Entry 7SMQ (electron microscopy, 2.74 A resolution); this record covers chains D and E of the 5 polymer chains in the assembly.

[Chain D]
Protein: Acetylcholine receptor subunit alpha
From: Tetronarce californica
UniProt: P02710 (ACHA_TETCF); residues 1-437 here correspond to UniProt positions 25-461 (UniProt number = residue number + 24)
Amino-acid sequence (437 residues; row label = number of the first residue in the row):
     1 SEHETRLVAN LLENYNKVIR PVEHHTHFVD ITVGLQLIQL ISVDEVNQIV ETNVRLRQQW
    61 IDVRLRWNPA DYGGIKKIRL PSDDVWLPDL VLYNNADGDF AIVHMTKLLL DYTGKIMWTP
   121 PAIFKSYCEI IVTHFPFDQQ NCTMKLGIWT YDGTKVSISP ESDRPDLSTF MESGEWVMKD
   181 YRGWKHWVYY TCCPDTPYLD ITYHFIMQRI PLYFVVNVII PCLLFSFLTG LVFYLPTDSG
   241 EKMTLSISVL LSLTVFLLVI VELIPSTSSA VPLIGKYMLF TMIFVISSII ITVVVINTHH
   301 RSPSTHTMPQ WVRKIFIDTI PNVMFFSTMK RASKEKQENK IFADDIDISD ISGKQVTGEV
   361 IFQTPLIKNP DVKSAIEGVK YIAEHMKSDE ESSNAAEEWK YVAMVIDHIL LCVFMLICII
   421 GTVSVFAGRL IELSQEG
Disordered / not traced: 332-369, 434-437
Disulfides: Cys-128/Cys-142, Cys-192/Cys-193
Glycans and other covalent adducts: glycan linked to Asn-141
Curated features (UniProtKB/Swiss-Prot):
  - glycosylation: Asn-141 (N-linked (GlcNAc...) asparagine)
From the paper describing this entry:
  - binding site for cholesterol: Arg-301, Phe-316
  - mutagenesis - F233A (3-fold), F233A/F414A (7-fold): increased signaling in response to agonist
  - mutagenesis - F284A: unchanged signaling in response to agonist

[Chain E]
Protein: Acetylcholine receptor subunit gamma
From: Tetronarce californica
UniProt: P02714 (ACHG_TETCF); residues 1-489 here correspond to UniProt positions 18-506 (UniProt number = residue number + 17)
Amino-acid sequence (489 residues; each row starts with the number of its first residue):
     1 ENEEGRLIEK LLGDYDKRII PAKTLDHIID VTLKLTLTNL ISLNEKEEAL TTNVWIEIQW
    61 NDYRLSWNTS EYEGIDLVRI PSELLWLPDV VLENNVDGQF EVAYYANVLV YNDGSMYWLP
   121 PAIYRSTCPI AVTYFPFDWQ NCSLVFRSQT YNAHEVNLQL SAEEGEAVEW IHIDPEDFTE
   181 NGEWTIRHRP AKKNYNWQLT KDDTDFQEII FFLIIQRKPL FYIINIIAPC VLISSLVVLV
   241 YFLPAQAGGQ KCTLSISVLL AQTIFLFLIA QKVPETSLNV PLIGKYLIFV MFVSMLIVMN
   301 CVIVLNVSLR TPNTHSLSEK IKHLFLGFLP KYLGMQLEPS EETPEKPQPR RRSSFGIMIK
   361 AEEYILKKPR SELMFEEQKD RHGLKRVNKM TSDIDIGTTV DLYKDLANFA PEIKSCVEAC
   421 NFIAKSTKEQ NDSGSENENW VLIGKVIDKA CFWIALLLFS IGTLAIFLTG HFNQVPEFPF
   481 PGDPRKYVP
Disordered / not traced: 330-409
Disulfides: Cys-128/Cys-142
Glycans and other covalent adducts: N-acetylglucosamine (NAG) linked to Asn-68, Asn-141
Curated features (UniProtKB/Swiss-Prot):
  - modified residue: Tyr-364 (Phosphotyrosine)
  - glycosylation: Asn-68 (N-linked (GlcNAc...) asparagine)

[Chain D / chain E interface]
Contacting residue pairs - 105 pairs, chain D then chain E:
  Asn-16(D) / Glu-9(E)  hydrogen bond
  Val-18(D) / Pro-81(E)
  Ile-19(D) / Asn-2(E)
  Ile-19(D) / Glu-4(E)
  Ile-19(D) / Gly-5(E)
  Ile-19(D) / Ile-8(E)  hydrophobic
  Arg-20(D) / Asn-2(E)  hydrogen bond (backbone-side chain)
  Arg-20(D) / Glu-4(E)  salt bridge
  Val-22(D) / Asn-2(E)
  Glu-23(D) / Glu-1(E)  hydrogen bond (backbone-backbone)
  Glu-23(D) / Asn-2(E)
  His-24(D) / Glu-73(E)  salt bridge
  His-25(D) / Asn-2(E)
  His-25(D) / Glu-4(E)
  His-25(D) / Glu-73(E)  salt bridge
  His-25(D) / Ile-75(E)
  Asn-47(D) / Ile-41(E)
  Asn-47(D) / Ser-42(E)
  Gln-48(D) / Glu-180(E)  hydrogen bond (side chain-backbone)
  Gln-48(D) / Asn-181(E)  hydrogen bond (side chain-backbone)
  Asp-89(D) / Tyr-104(E)
  Asp-89(D) / Asn-107(E)  hydrogen bond
  Val-91(D) / Tyr-104(E)  hydrophobic
  Tyr-93(D) / Trp-55(E)  hydrophobic
  Asn-95(D) / Asn-53(E)  hydrogen bond (backbone-side chain)
  Ala-96(D) / Ile-41(E)
  Ala-96(D) / Asn-53(E)
  Ala-96(D) / Ile-123(E)
  Phe-100(D) / Asn-53(E)
  Phe-100(D) / Ala-103(E)  hydrophobic
  Phe-100(D) / Tyr-104(E)  hydrophobic
  Phe-100(D) / Pro-121(E)  hydrophobic
  Phe-100(D) / Ile-123(E)  hydrophobic
  Ala-101(D) / Tyr-104(E)  hydrophobic
  Tyr-127(D) / Asn-39(E)
  Tyr-127(D) / Thr-179(E)
  Tyr-127(D) / Glu-180(E)
  Tyr-127(D) / Asn-181(E)
  Glu-129(D) / Thr-179(E)
  Trp-149(D) / Trp-55(E)
  Trp-149(D) / Ala-106(E)
  Trp-149(D) / Leu-119(E)  hydrogen bond (side chain-backbone)
  Trp-149(D) / Pro-121(E)
  Thr-150(D) / Arg-79(E)  hydrogen bond (backbone-side chain)
  Thr-150(D) / Asn-107(E)  hydrogen bond
  Thr-150(D) / Leu-109(E)
  Tyr-151(D) / Arg-79(E)
  Asp-152(D) / Arg-79(E)  salt bridge
  Gly-240(D) / Gly-248(E)
  Gly-240(D) / Gln-250(E)  hydrogen bond (backbone-side chain)
  Glu-241(D) / Gln-250(E)
  Lys-242(D) / Gln-250(E)
  Met-243(D) / Gln-250(E)  hydrogen bond (backbone-side chain)
  Thr-244(D) / Gln-250(E)  hydrogen bond
  Ile-247(D) / Leu-254(E)  hydrophobic
  Ile-247(D) / Ser-257(E)
  Leu-250(D) / Ile-233(E)  hydrophobic
  Leu-250(D) / Leu-236(E)  hydrophobic
  Leu-251(D) / Ser-257(E)
  Leu-251(D) / Ala-261(E)  hydrophobic
  Thr-254(D) / Ile-233(E)
  Thr-254(D) / Ile-264(E)
  Thr-254(D) / Phe-265(E)
  Leu-257(D) / Asn-225(E)
  Leu-257(D) / Phe-265(E)  hydrophobic
  Leu-258(D) / Phe-267(E)  hydrophobic
  Leu-258(D) / Leu-268(E)  hydrophobic
  Val-261(D) / Asn-225(E)
  Val-261(D) / Leu-268(E)  hydrophobic
  Val-261(D) / Lys-272(E)
  Ser-266(D) / Phe-221(E)
  Thr-267(D) / Phe-221(E)
  Ser-268(D) / Gly-182(E)
  Ser-268(D) / Lys-218(E)
  Ser-268(D) / Leu-220(E)
  Ser-268(D) / Phe-221(E)
  Ser-269(D) / Gly-182(E)  hydrogen bond (backbone-backbone)
  Ala-270(D) / Leu-220(E)
  Val-271(D) / Leu-220(E)  hydrophobic
  Met-278(D) / Ile-224(E)
  Met-278(D) / Asn-225(E)
  Met-282(D) / Ile-233(E)  hydrophobic
  Ile-283(D) / Leu-232(E)  hydrophobic
  Ile-286(D) / Leu-232(E)
  Ile-286(D) / Leu-236(E)  hydrophobic
  Ile-289(D) / Leu-236(E)  hydrophobic
  Ile-290(D) / Leu-239(E)  hydrophobic
  Val-293(D) / Leu-239(E)
  Val-293(D) / Phe-242(E)  hydrophobic
  Ile-296(D) / Leu-243(E)  hydrophobic
  Ile-296(D) / Pro-244(E)
  Asn-297(D) / Phe-242(E)  hydrogen bond (side chain-backbone)
  His-300(D) / Pro-244(E)
  His-300(D) / Gln-246(E)
  Thr-305(D) / Leu-442(E)
  Asp-371(D) / Asn-421(E)
  Val-372(D) / Val-417(E)  hydrophobic
  Ser-374(D) / Asn-421(E)
  Ala-375(D) / Cys-420(E)  hydrophobic
  Ala-375(D) / Asn-421(E)  hydrogen bond (backbone-side chain)
  Gly-378(D) / Ala-424(E)
  Tyr-381(D) / Lys-428(E)
  Tyr-381(D) / Asn-431(E)  hydrogen bond
  Ile-382(D) / Ile-423(E)  hydrophobic
  His-385(D) / Asn-431(E)  hydrogen bond
Interface residues without a listed pair, chain D (68 interface residues in all): Ile-49, Asp-97, Lys-155, Val-255, Ile-264, Pro-265, Gly-275, Leu-279
Interface residues without a listed pair, chain E (71 interface residues in all): Glu-3, Thr-38, Leu-40, Leu-84, Ala-122, Glu-183, Ala-228, Pro-229, Thr-253, Val-258, Leu-260, Lys-414, Thr-427

[In short]
68 residues of chain D and 71 residues of chain E are in contact; the contacts include 18 hydrogen bonds and 4
salt bridges. Among the polar pairs are Arg-20(D)/Glu-4(E), His-24(D)/Glu-73(E) and His-25(D)/Glu-73(E). The
paper reports a binding site for cholesterol at Arg-301(D) and Phe-316(D); F233A and F233A/F414A of chain D
increase signaling in response to agonist.
Here chain D is Acetylcholine receptor subunit alpha and chain E is Acetylcholine receptor subunit gamma, both
from Tetronarce californica. Entry 7SMQ (Cryo-EM structure of Torpedo acetylcholine receptor in apo form with
added cholesterol) was determined by electron microscopy, deposited together with 7SMM, 7SMR, 7SMS and 7SMT.
